PDB entry 9E2I | electron microscopy, 3.18 A resolution | chains A and D of the 6 polymer chains in the assembly

[Chain A (and D)]
Name: Variediene synthase
Organism: Aspergillus stellatus
Notes: EC 4.2.3.218, 4.2.3.219, 2.5.1.29, 2.5.1.81; chain D of this document is another copy of the same molecule, construct and numbering; everything in this record applies to it too
UniProtKB: A0A0P0ZD79 (EVVS_EMEVA); residues 21-725 here correspond to UniProt positions 1-705 (UniProt number = residue number - 20)
Amino-acid sequence (725 residues; numbered 1 to 725; the number before each row is that of its first residue):
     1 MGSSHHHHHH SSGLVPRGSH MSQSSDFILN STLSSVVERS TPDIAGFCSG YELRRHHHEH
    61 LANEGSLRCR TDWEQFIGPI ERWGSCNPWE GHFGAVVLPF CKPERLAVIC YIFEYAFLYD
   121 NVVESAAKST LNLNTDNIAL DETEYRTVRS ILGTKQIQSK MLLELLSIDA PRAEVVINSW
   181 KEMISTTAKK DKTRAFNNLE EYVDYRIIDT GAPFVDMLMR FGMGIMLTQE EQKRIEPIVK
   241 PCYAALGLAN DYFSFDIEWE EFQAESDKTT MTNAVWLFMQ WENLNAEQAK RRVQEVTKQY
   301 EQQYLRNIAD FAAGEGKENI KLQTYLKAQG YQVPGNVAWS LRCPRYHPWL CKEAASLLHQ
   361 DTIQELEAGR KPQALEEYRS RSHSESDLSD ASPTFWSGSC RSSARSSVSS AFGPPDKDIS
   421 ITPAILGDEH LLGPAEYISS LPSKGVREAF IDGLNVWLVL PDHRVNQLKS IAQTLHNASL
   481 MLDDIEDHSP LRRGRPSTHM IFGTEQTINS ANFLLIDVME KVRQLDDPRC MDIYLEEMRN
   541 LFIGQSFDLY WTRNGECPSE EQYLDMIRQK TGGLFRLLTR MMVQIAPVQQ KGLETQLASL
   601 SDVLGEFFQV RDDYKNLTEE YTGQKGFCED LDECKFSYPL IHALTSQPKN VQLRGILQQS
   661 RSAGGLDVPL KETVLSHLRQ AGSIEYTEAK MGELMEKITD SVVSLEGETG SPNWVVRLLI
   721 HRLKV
Not modelled in the structure: 1-27, 35-42, 51-57, 122-144, 189-195, 317-320, 361-425, 620-630, 725 (chain D: 1-24, 37-39, 51-52, 122-144, 190-196, 362-426, 620-630, 725)
Sequence notes: initiating methionine (1); expression tag (2-20)
UniProt features mapped onto this chain:
  - motif: Asp-120 to Glu-124 (DDXXD 1), Asn-250 to Glu-258 (NSE/DTE), Asp-483 to Asp-487 (DDXXD 2)
  - binding site (Mg(2+)): Asp-120, Asp-483, Asp-487
  - binding site (substrate): Asp-120, Arg-206 to Asp-209, Asn-250, Ser-254 to Glu-258, Arg-345, Tyr-346
  - binding site (isopentenyl diphosphate): Lys-444, Arg-447, His-476, Arg-493
  - binding site (dimethylallyl diphosphate): Arg-492, Lys-570, Thr-571, Gln-609, Asn-616, Lys-625, Lys-635

[Chain A / chain D interface]
Contacting residue pairs (13):
  Tyr-550(A) / Arg-654(D)
  Arg-553(A) / Gly-655(D)
  Arg-553(A) / Gln-658(D)
  Arg-553(A) / Gln-659(D)
  Asn-554(A) / Arg-654(D)
  Asn-554(A) / Gln-658(D)
  Arg-654(A) / Tyr-550(D)
  Arg-654(A) / Asn-554(D)
  Gly-655(A) / Arg-553(D)
  Gln-658(A) / Arg-553(D)  hydrogen bond (side chain-backbone)
  Gln-658(A) / Asn-554(D)
  Gln-659(A) / Arg-553(D)
  Arg-661(A) / Gln-658(D)  hydrogen bond
Other interface residues (no listed pair), chain D (8 interface residues in all): Glu-556

[Summary]
Chain A and chain D each contribute 8 residues to their interface, with 2 hydrogen bonds. Polar contacts
include Gln-658(A)/Arg-553(D) and Arg-661(A)/Gln-658(D). UniProt lists 3 Mg2+-binding residues, 13
substrate-binding residues, 4 isopentenyl diphosphate-binding residues and 7 dimethylallyl diphosphate-binding
residues on chain A.
Both chains are Variediene synthase (Aspergillus stellatus). Entry 9E2I (Variediene synthase with six
cyclases) was determined by electron microscopy (same publication as 9E2H, 9E2J, 9E2K, 9E2L and 9E2M).
